PDB entry 4JV5 | X-ray diffraction, 3.16 A resolution | chains A and D of the 23 polymer chains in the assembly

Chain A:
Molecule: 16S ribosomal RNA
Organism: Thermus thermophilus
Sequence (1517 nucleotides; each row starts with the number of its first residue; note: 44 numbers in that range are skipped by the numbering (no residue carries them; nothing is unmodelled there); a row labelled like 189A-189L holds insertion residues (189A, then the next letters in order)):
     5 UGGAGAGUUUGAUCCUGGCUCAGGGUGAACGCUGGCGGCGUGCCUAAGAC
    55 AUGCAAGUCGUGCGGGCCG
    76 CGGGAUUUU
    88 ACUCCG
    96 UGGUCAGCGGCGGACGGGUGAGUAACGCGUGGGU
  129A G
   130 ACCUACCCGGAAGAGGGGGACAACCCGGGGAAACUCGGGCUAAUCCCCCA
   180 UGUGGACCCG
189A-189L CCCCUUGGGGUG
   190 UGUCCAAAGGGCUUU
   216 GCCCGCUUCCGGAUGGGCCCGCGUCCCAUCAGCUAGUUGGUGGGGUAAUG
   266 GCCCACCAAGGCGACGACGGGUAGCCGGUCUGAGAGGAUGGCCGGCCACA
   316 GGGGCACUGAGACACGGGCCCCACUCCUACGGGAGGCAGCAGUUAGGAAU
   366 CUUCCGCAAUGGGCGCAAGCCUGACGGAGCGACGCCGCUUGGAGGAAGAA
   416 GCCCUUCGGGGUGUAAACUCCUGA
   441 ACCCGGGACGAAACCCCC
   460 GA
   470 CGAGGGGA
   479 CUGACGGUACCGGGGUAA
   498 UAGCGCCGGCCAACUCCGUGCCAGCAGCCGCGGUAAUACGGAGGGCGCGA
   548 GCGUUACCCGGAUUCACUGGGCGUAAAGGGCGUGUAGGCGGCCUGGGGCG
   598 UCCCAUGUGAAAGACCACGGCUCAACCGUGGGGGAGCGUGGGAUACGCUC
   648 AGGCUAGACGGUGGGAGAGGGUGGUGGAAUUCCCGGAGUAGCGGUGAAAU
   698 GCGCAGAUACCGGGAGGAACGCCGAUGGCGAAGGCAGCCACCUGGUCCAC
   748 CCGUGACGCUGAGGCGCGAAAGCGUGGGGAGCAAACCGGAUUAGAUACCC
   798 GGGUAGUCCACGCCCUAAACGAUGCGCGCUAGGUCUCUGGGUCU
   848 CCUGGGGGCCGAAGCUAACGCGUUAAGCGCGCCGCCUGGGGAGUACGGCC
   898 GCAAGGCUGAAACUCAAAGGAAUUGACGGGGGCCCGCACAAGCGGUGGAG
   948 CAUGUGGUUUAAUUCGAAGCAACGCGAAGAACCUUACCAGGCCUUGACAU
   998 GCUA
 1001A G
  1002 GGAACCCGGGUGAAAGCCUGGGGUGCCCC
1030A-1030D GCGA
  1031 GGGGAGCCCUAGCACAGGUGCUGCAUGGCCGUCGUCAGCUCGUGCCGUGA
  1081 GGUGUUGGGUUAAGUCCCGCAACGAGCGCAACCCCCGCCGUUAGUUGCCA
  1131 GCGGUUCGGCCGGGCACUCUAACGGGACUGCCCGCG
  1168 AAAGCGGGAGGAAGGAGGGGACGACGUCUGGUCAGCAUGGCCCUUACGGC
  1218 CUGGGCGACACACGUGCUACAAUGCCCACUACAAAGCGAUGCCACCCGGC
  1268 AACGGGGAGCUAAUCGCAAAAAGGUGGGCCCAGUUCGGAUUGGGGUCUGC
  1318 AACCCGACCCCAUGAAGCCGGAAUCGCUAGUAAUCGCGGAUCAGCC
 1363A A
  1364 UGCCGCGGUGAAUACGUUCCCGGGCCUUGUACACACCGCCCGUCACGCCA
  1414 UGGGAGCGGGCUCUACCCGAAGUCGCCGG
1442A-1442B GA
  1443 GCCUA
  1452 C
  1456 GGGCAGGCGCCGAGGGUAGGGCCCGUGACUGGGGCGAAGUCGUAACAAGG
  1506 UAGCUGUACCGGAAGGUGCGGCUGGAUCACCUCCUUUCU
Not modelled in the structure: 1534-1539
Differences from the reference sequence: conflict A80 (G131378 in 55771382)
Ion coordination: Mg2+ site 1: C518, G530 (shared with 1 residue of chain L; 1 residue of chain X); Mg2+ site 2 near U560 (its only coordinating residue here); Mg2+ site 3 near C578 (its only coordinating residue here); Mg2+ site 4 near A768 (its only coordinating residue here); Mg2+ site 5: C866, G1079; Mg2+ site 6 near G903 (its only coordinating residue here); Mg2+ site 7 near G1224 (its only coordinating residue here)
From the paper describing this entry:
  - conformationally variable residues (side-chain flip): A1493

Chain D:
Name: 30S ribosomal protein S4
Organism: Thermus thermophilus
UniProt: P80373 (RS4_THET8); numbering as in UniProt (aligned over 2-209)
Chain sequence (208 residues; each row starts with the number of its first residue):
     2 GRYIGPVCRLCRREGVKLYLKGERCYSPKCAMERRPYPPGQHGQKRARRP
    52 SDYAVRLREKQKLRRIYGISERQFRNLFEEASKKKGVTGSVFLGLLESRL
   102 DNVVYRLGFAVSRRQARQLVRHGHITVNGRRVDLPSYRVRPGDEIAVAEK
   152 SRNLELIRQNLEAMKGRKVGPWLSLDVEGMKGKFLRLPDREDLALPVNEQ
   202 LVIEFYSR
Ion coordination: Zn2+: Cys12, Cys26, Cys31
Curated features (UniProtKB/Swiss-Prot):
  - binding site (Zn(2+)): Cys9, Cys12, Cys26, Cys31

Interface between chain A and chain D:
Pairs across the interface (115):
  A8(A) with Glu205(D), hydrogen bond to the base; Ser208(D), base contact; Arg209(D), base contact
  G27(A) with Arg209(D), sugar contact
  G28(A) with Arg76(D), salt bridge to the phosphate
  C401(A) with Arg73(D), salt bridge to the phosphate; Asn77(D), hydrogen bond to the phosphate
  G402(A) with Gln74(D), phosphate contact; Ser137(D), hydrogen bond to the phosphate
  C403(A) with Gln74(D), hydrogen bond to the phosphate; Arg122(D), hydrogen bond to the sugar; Pro136(D), phosphate contact; Ser137(D), hydrogen bond to the phosphate
  U404(A) with Gly2(D), hydrogen bond to the base; Arg3(D), phosphate contact; Arg118(D), salt bridge to the phosphate; Arg122(D), phosphate contact
  U405(A) with Gly2(D), hydrogen bond to the base; Arg3(D), phosphate contact; Ile5(D), phosphate contact
  G406(A) with Arg3(D), phosphate contact; Ile5(D), sugar contact; Gln119(D), hydrogen bond to the base
  G407(A) with Arg3(D), salt bridge to the phosphate; Arg115(D), salt bridge to the phosphate; Gln116(D), hydrogen bond to the phosphate; Gln119(D), sugar contact
  A408(A) with Leu21(D), phosphate contact; Lys22(D), phosphate contact; Val112(D), sugar contact; Ser113(D), hydrogen bond to the phosphate; Arg115(D), phosphate contact; Gln116(D), hydrogen bond to the sugar
  G409(A) with Lys22(D), phosphate contact; Glu24(D), hydrogen bond to the phosphate; Arg25(D), hydrogen bond to the phosphate
  G410(A) with Lys22(D), base contact; Arg25(D), salt bridge to the phosphate
  A411(A) with Arg25(D), salt bridge to the phosphate; Lys30(D), salt bridge to the phosphate
  A412(A) with Arg35(D), salt bridge to the phosphate
  G413(A) with Arg35(D), hydrogen bond to the base
  C418(A) with Gln42(D), sugar contact
  C419(A) with Gln42(D), sugar contact
  G425(A) with Gln45(D), hydrogen bond to the phosphate
  G426(A) with Arg36(D), salt bridge to the phosphate; Tyr38(D), hydrogen bond to the phosphate; Gly41(D), hydrogen bond to the phosphate; Gln42(D), hydrogen bond to the sugar; Gln45(D), phosphate contact
  U427(A) with Arg13(D), salt bridge to the phosphate; Arg36(D), salt bridge to the phosphate; Pro40(D), phosphate contact; Gly41(D), hydrogen bond to the phosphate
  G428(A) with Pro7(D), phosphate contact; Arg10(D), salt bridge to the phosphate; Arg36(D), hydrogen bond to the phosphate
  U429(A) with Cys9(D), phosphate contact; Arg10(D), phosphate contact; Arg13(D), salt bridge to the phosphate; Lys22(D), hydrogen bond to the phosphate; Arg25(D), hydrogen bond to the sugar; Ala32(D), phosphate contact; Arg36(D), salt bridge to the phosphate
  A430(A) with Pro7(D), phosphate contact; Val8(D), hydrogen bond to the phosphate; Cys9(D), phosphate contact; Lys22(D), salt bridge to the phosphate
  C436(A) with Glu156(D), sugar contact
  U437(A) with Gln119(D), sugar contact; His123(D), hydrogen bond to the sugar; His125(D), hydrogen bond to the sugar; Leu155(D), phosphate contact
  G438(A) with His123(D), sugar contact; His125(D), salt bridge to the phosphate
  A439(A) with His123(D), phosphate contact
  G490(A) with Arg132(D), salt bridge to the phosphate
  A495(A) with His123(D), base contact
  A499(A) with Gly2(D), base contact
  C508(A) with Tyr54(D), sugar contact
  A509(A) with Ser52(D), hydrogen bond to the phosphate; Tyr54(D), sugar contact; Ala55(D), sugar contact; Leu58(D), sugar contact
  C511(A) with His43(D), hydrogen bond to the base
  U512(A) with Gln42(D), hydrogen bond to the sugar; His43(D), salt bridge to the phosphate; Lys46(D), salt bridge to the phosphate
  G541(A) with Gly41(D), sugar contact; Gln42(D), hydrogen bond to the sugar
  G542(A) with Arg10(D), salt bridge to the phosphate; Arg14(D), hydrogen bond to the phosphate; Pro40(D), sugar contact; Gly41(D), sugar contact
  C543(A) with Arg14(D), salt bridge to the phosphate; Arg59(D), hydrogen bond to the phosphate
  G544(A) with Arg59(D), salt bridge to the phosphate; Gln62(D), hydrogen bond to the phosphate; Arg66(D), salt bridge to the phosphate
  C545(A) with Lys61(D), salt bridge to the phosphate; Gln62(D), phosphate contact; Arg65(D), salt bridge to the phosphate; Glu72(D), sugar contact
  G546(A) with Tyr4(D), base contact; Ser71(D), phosphate contact; Glu72(D), hydrogen bond to the phosphate; Arg73(D), hydrogen bond to the phosphate
  A547(A) with Gly2(D), hydrogen bond to the phosphate
  G616(A) with Arg141(D), salt bridge to the phosphate
  U619(A) with Val133(D), base contact; Asp134(D), hydrogen bond to the base; Leu135(D), base contact
  C620(A) with Leu135(D), base contact; Ser137(D), hydrogen bond to the base; Tyr138(D), sugar contact
Other interface residues (no listed pair), chain A (51 interface residues in all): C400, C435, C489, A510, G540, C613
Other interface residues (no listed pair), chain D (65 interface residues in all): Gly23, Lys84, Leu157

In short:
The interface between chain A and chain D involves 51 residues on one side and 65 on the other, with 38
hydrogen bonds and 27 salt bridges. Polar contacts include A8(A)-Glu205(D), U404(A)-Gly2(D) and
U405(A)-Gly2(D). C518(A) and G530(A) form the Mg2+ site 1. UniProt lists 4 Zn2+-binding residues on chain D.
From the paper: conformational variability at A1493(A).
Here chain A is 16S ribosomal RNA and chain D is 30S ribosomal protein S4, both from Thermus thermophilus.
Entry 4JV5 (Crystal structures of pseudouridinilated stop codons with ASLs) was determined by X-ray
diffraction, deposited together with 4JYA and 4K0K.
